Entry 8VUE (electron microscopy, 3.59 A resolution); this record covers chains E and F of the 12 polymer chains in the assembly.

# Chain E
Name: Hemagglutinin HA1 chain
Source organism: Influenza A virus
UniProtKB: A0A0E3TW62 (A0A0E3TW62_9INFA); residues 5-329 here correspond to UniProt positions 1-325 (UniProt number = residue number - 4)
Sequence (326 residues; row label = number of the first residue in the row):
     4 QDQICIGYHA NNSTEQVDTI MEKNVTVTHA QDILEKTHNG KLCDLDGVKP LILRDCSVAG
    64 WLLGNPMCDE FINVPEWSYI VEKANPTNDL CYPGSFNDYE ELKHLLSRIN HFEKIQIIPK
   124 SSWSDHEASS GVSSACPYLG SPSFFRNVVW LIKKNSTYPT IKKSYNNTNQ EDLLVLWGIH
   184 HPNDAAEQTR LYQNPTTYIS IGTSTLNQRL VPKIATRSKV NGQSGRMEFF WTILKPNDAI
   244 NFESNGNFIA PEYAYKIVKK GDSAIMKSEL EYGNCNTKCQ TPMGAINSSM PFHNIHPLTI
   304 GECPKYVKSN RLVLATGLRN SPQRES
Disordered / not traced: 325-329
Cystine bridges: Cys46-Cys278, Cys59-Cys71, Cys94-Cys139, Cys282-Cys306
Covalent attachments: N-acetylglucosamine (NAG) linked to Asn169
Sequence notes: expression tag (4)

# Chain F
Name: Hemagglutinin HA2 chain
Source organism: Influenza A virus
UniProtKB: A7Y8E2 (A7Y8E2_9INFA); residues 330-498 here correspond to UniProt positions 342-510 (UniProt number = residue number + 12)
Sequence (169 residues; row label = number of the first residue in the row):
   330 RRKKRGLFGA IAGFIEGGWQ GMVDGWYGYH HSNEQGSGYA ADKESTQKAI DGVTNKVNSI
   390 IDKMNTQFEA VGREFNNLER RIENLNKKME DGFLDVWTYN AELLVLMENE RTLDFHDSNV
   450 KNLYDKVRLQ LRDNAKELGN GCFEFYHKCD NECMESIRNG TYNYPQYSE
Disordered / not traced: 330-334
Cystine bridges: Cys478-Cys482

# How chain E and chain F interact
Pairs across the interface (101):
  Gln4(E) - Glu473(F)  hydrogen bond
  Asp5(E) - Ser361(F)
  Asp5(E) - Asn362(F)
  Asp5(E) - Glu473(F)
  Asp5(E) - Phe474(F)  hydrogen bond (backbone-backbone)
  Asp5(E) - His476(F)
  Asp5(E) - Lys477(F)  salt bridge
  Asp5(E) - Cys478(F)  hydrogen bond (side chain-backbone)
  Gln6(E) - Ser361(F)  hydrogen bond (backbone-backbone)
  Gln6(E) - Leu467(F)
  Gln6(E) - Phe472(F)
  Gln6(E) - Glu473(F)
  Gln6(E) - Phe474(F)
  Ile7(E) - Cys471(F)
  Ile7(E) - Phe472(F)  hydrogen bond (backbone-backbone)
  Ile7(E) - Phe474(F)
  Ile7(E) - Ile486(F)  hydrophobic
  Cys8(E) - Trp348(F)
  Cys8(E) - Tyr358(F)
  Cys8(E) - His359(F)  hydrogen bond (backbone-backbone)
  Cys8(E) - Gly470(F)
  Cys8(E) - Cys471(F)  disulfide
  Ile9(E) - Ile344(F)
  Ile9(E) - Trp348(F)
  Ile9(E) - Gly357(F)
  Ile9(E) - Tyr358(F)  hydrophobic
  Ile9(E) - Val456(F)  hydrophobic
  Ile9(E) - Gly470(F)  hydrogen bond (backbone-backbone)
  Ile9(E) - Phe472(F)  hydrophobic
  Gly10(E) - Trp348(F)
  Gly10(E) - Tyr356(F)
  Gly10(E) - Gly357(F)  hydrogen bond (backbone-backbone)
  Tyr11(E) - Ile340(F)
  Tyr11(E) - Ala341(F)  hydrogen bond (side chain-backbone)
  Tyr11(E) - Ile344(F)
  Tyr11(E) - Glu345(F)
  Tyr11(E) - Gly346(F)
  Tyr11(E) - Gly347(F)
  Tyr11(E) - Trp348(F)  hydrogen bond (backbone-backbone)
  Tyr11(E) - Trp355(F)
  Tyr11(E) - Val449(F)  hydrophobic
  His12(E) - Met351(F)  hydrogen bond (side chain-backbone)
  His12(E) - Gly354(F)
  His12(E) - Trp355(F)  hydrogen bond (backbone-backbone)
  Ala13(E) - Gly347(F)
  Ala13(E) - Trp348(F)  hydrogen bond (backbone-backbone)
  Ala13(E) - Gln349(F)
  Asn14(E) - Gln349(F)  hydrogen bond (backbone-side chain)
  Asn15(E) - Gln349(F)
  Val20(E) - Asn438(F)
  Asp21(E) - Leu435(F)
  Asp21(E) - Asn438(F)  hydrogen bond (backbone-side chain)
  Thr22(E) - Leu435(F)
  Thr22(E) - Glu439(F)
  Ile23(E) - Glu439(F)
  Met24(E) - Glu439(F)
  Val28(E) - Leu442(F)  hydrophobic
  Val30(E) - Leu442(F)  hydrophobic
  Ile36(E) - Val434(F)  hydrophobic
  Glu103(E) - Glu403(F)
  Glu103(E) - Phe404(F)
  Glu103(E) - Asn405(F)
  Lys106(E) - Glu403(F)
  Lys270(E) - Glu403(F)
  Pro294(E) - Ile390(F)  hydrophobic
  Phe295(E) - Met393(F)  hydrophobic
  Phe295(E) - Gln396(F)
  Leu301(E) - Ala399(F)
  Leu301(E) - Gly401(F)
  Lys308(E) - Met393(F)
  Lys308(E) - Asn394(F)
  Lys308(E) - Gln396(F)
  Lys308(E) - Glu398(F)  salt bridge
  Tyr309(E) - Gln396(F)  hydrogen bond (backbone-side chain)
  Tyr309(E) - Leu423(F)  hydrophobic
  Val310(E) - Gln396(F)
  Val310(E) - Thr427(F)
  Lys311(E) - Asp420(F)  salt bridge
  Lys311(E) - Asp424(F)  salt bridge
  Lys311(E) - Thr427(F)  hydrogen bond (backbone-side chain)
  Ser312(E) - Thr427(F)
  Ser312(E) - Glu431(F)  hydrogen bond
  Leu315(E) - Val434(F)  hydrophobic
  Val316(E) - Val434(F)
  Val316(E) - Asn438(F)  hydrogen bond (backbone-side chain)
  Leu317(E) - Val386(F)  hydrophobic
  Leu317(E) - Ile389(F)  hydrophobic
  Leu317(E) - Glu437(F)
  Leu317(E) - Asn438(F)
  Ala318(E) - Asn438(F)  hydrogen bond (backbone-side chain)
  Ala318(E) - Thr441(F)
  Thr319(E) - Trp355(F)
  Thr319(E) - Val382(F)
  Thr319(E) - His445(F)  hydrogen bond (backbone-side chain)
  Gly320(E) - His445(F)  hydrogen bond (backbone-side chain)
  Leu321(E) - Ile340(F)  hydrophobic
  Leu321(E) - Trp355(F)
  Leu321(E) - His445(F)
  Arg322(E) - Ile340(F)
  Ser324(E) - Gly346(F)
  Ser324(E) - Gly347(F)
Other interface residues (no listed pair), chain E (44 interface residues in all): Thr31, Gln34, Ile268, Pro300
Other interface residues (no listed pair), chain F (64 interface residues in all): Ala339, His360, Glu363, Ala430, Leu432, Leu452, Tyr453, Leu460, Met483
Inter-chain disulfides: Cys8(E)-Cys471(F)

# In short
The interface between chain E and chain F involves 44 residues on one side and 64 on the other; the contacts
include 1 disulfide bond, 22 hydrogen bonds and 4 salt bridges. Among the polar pairs are Asp5(E)-Lys477(F),
Lys308(E)-Glu398(F) and Lys311(E)-Asp420(F).
Here chain E is Hemagglutinin HA1 chain and chain F is Hemagglutinin HA2 chain, both from Influenza A virus.
Entry 8VUE (L5A7 Fab bound to Indonesia2005 Hemagglutinin) was determined by electron microscopy together with
8VVB from the same study.
